Entry 4ZHE (X-ray diffraction, 2.50 A resolution); this record covers chains A and B of the 4 polymer chains in the assembly.

[Chain A (and B)]
Name: ASPR2 protein
Organism: Oryza sativa subsp. japonica
Notes: fragment: n-terminal domain; chain B of this document is another copy of the same molecule, construct and numbering; everything in this record applies to it too
UniProtKB: Q5NBT9 (Q5NBT9_ORYSJ); numbering as in UniProt (aligned over 1-209)
Chain sequence (209 residues; numbered 1 to 209; the number before each row is that of its first residue):
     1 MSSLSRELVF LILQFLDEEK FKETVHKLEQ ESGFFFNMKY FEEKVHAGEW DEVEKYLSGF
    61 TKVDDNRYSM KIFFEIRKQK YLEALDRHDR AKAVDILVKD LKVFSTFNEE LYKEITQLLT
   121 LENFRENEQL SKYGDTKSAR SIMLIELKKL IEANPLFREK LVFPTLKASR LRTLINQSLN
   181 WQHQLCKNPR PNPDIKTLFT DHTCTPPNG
Not modelled in the structure: 206-209 (chain B: 191-194, 208-209)
Modified positions: Mse1, Mse38, Mse70, Mse143 (selenomethionine; parent Met)
UniProt features mapped onto this chain:
  - mutagenesis: Arg67 (R67A: Loss of interaction with EAR motif-containing full-length proteins), Tyr68 (Y68A: Loss of interaction with EAR motif-containing full-length proteins), Lys71 (K71A: Loss of interaction with EAR motif-containing full-length proteins), Phe74 (F74A: Loss of interaction with EAR motif-containing full-length proteins), Phe104 (F104A: Loss of interaction with EAR motif-containing full-length proteins), Leu111 (L111A: Loss of interaction with EAR motif-containing full-length proteins), Leu118 (L118A: Loss of interaction with EAR motif-containing full-length proteins), Leu130 (L130A: Loss of interaction with EAR motif-containing full-length proteins), Leu150 (L150A: Loss of interaction with EAR motif-containing full-length proteins), Asn176 (N176H: Aggregates formation)
Cystine bridges: Cys186-Cys204
From the paper describing this entry:
  - mutagenesis - N176H: decreased stability

[Chain A / chain B interface]
Pairs across the interface (24; chain A residue first):
  Arg90(A) - Val94(B)
  Arg90(A) - Val98(B)
  Ala91(A) - Ala91(B)  hydrophobic
  Val94(A) - Arg90(B)
  Val94(A) - Val94(B)  hydrophobic
  Asp95(A) - Arg90(B)  salt bridge
  Leu97(A) - Thr120(B)
  Val98(A) - Arg90(B)
  Lys102(A) - Thr120(B)  hydrogen bond (side chain-backbone)
  Tyr112(A) - Gln117(B)
  Tyr112(A) - Thr120(B)
  Lys113(A) - Gln117(B)
  Thr116(A) - Thr116(B)
  Thr116(A) - Gln117(B)  hydrogen bond
  Thr116(A) - Thr120(B)
  Gln117(A) - Lys113(B)
  Leu119(A) - Val98(B)
  Leu119(A) - Leu119(B)  hydrophobic
  Thr120(A) - Leu97(B)
  Thr120(A) - Val98(B)
  Thr120(A) - Lys102(B)  hydrogen bond (backbone-side chain)
  Thr120(A) - Tyr112(B)
  Thr120(A) - Thr116(B)
  Glu122(A) - Lys102(B)  salt bridge
Other interface residues (no listed pair), chain A (15 interface residues in all): Leu121
Other interface residues (no listed pair), chain B (13 interface residues in all): Glu122

[Summary]
The interface between chain A and chain B involves 15 residues on one side and 13 on the other, with 3
hydrogen bonds and 2 salt bridges. Polar contacts include Asp95(A)-Arg90(B), Glu122(A)-Lys102(B) and
Lys102(A)-Thr120(B). Curated annotation (UniProt) lists 10 mutagenesis sites on chain A. The paper reports
that N176H of chain A reduces stability.
Chain A and chain B are both ASPR2 protein (Oryza sativa subsp. japonica); the structure, Crystal structure of
the SeMet substituted Topless related protein 2 (TPR2) N-terminal domain (1-209) from rice, was determined by
X-ray diffraction (same publication as 5C6Q, 5C6V, 5C7E and 5C7F).
